PDB entry 5FAL | X-ray diffraction, 1.86 A resolution | chain A

== Chain A ==
Molecule: Hydroxycinnamoyl-CoA shikimate/quinate hydroxycinnamoyltransferase 2
Source organism: Panicum virgatum
UniProt: R9RYW2 (R9RYW2_PANVG); residue numbers follow UniProt; this construct covers 1-446
Amino-acid sequence (448 residues; each row starts with the number of its first residue; numbers below 1 keep their minus sign (Gly-1 is residue -1)):
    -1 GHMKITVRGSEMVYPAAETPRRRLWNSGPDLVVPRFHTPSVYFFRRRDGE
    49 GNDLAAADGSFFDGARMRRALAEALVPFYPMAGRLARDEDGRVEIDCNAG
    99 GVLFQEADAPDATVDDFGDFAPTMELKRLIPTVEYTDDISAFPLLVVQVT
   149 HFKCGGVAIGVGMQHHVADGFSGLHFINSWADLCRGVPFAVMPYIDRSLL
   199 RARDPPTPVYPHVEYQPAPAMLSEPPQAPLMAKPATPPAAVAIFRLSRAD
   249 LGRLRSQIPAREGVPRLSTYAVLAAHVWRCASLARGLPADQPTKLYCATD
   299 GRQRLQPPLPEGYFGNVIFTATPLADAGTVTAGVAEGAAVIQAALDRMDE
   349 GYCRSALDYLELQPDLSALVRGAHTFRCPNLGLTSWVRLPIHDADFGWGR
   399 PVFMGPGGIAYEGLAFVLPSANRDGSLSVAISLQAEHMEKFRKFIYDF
Unresolved in the structure: -1, 222-233
Sequence notes: expression tag (-1 to 0); conflict Arg19 (Unk in R9RYW2)
Ligand contacts:
  - coenzyme A (COA): Asp167, Gly168, Phe169, Arg253, Arg264, Ser266, Thr267, Tyr268, Cys295, Ala296, Thr297, Asp298, Gln301, Arg302, Ile316, Leu343, Thr382, Ser383, Trp384, Val385, Arg386, Leu387
  - SKT ((3R,4R,5R)-5-[(E)-3-(4-hydroxyphenyl)prop-2-enoyl]oxy-3,4-bis(oxidanyl)cyclohexene-1-carboxylic acid): Val31, Pro32, Thr36, Ser38, Met161, His163, Asp167, Gly168, Gly171, Leu172, Ile175, Ala296, Ile316, Arg369, Phe374, Thr382, Trp384, Met402, Leu412, Phe414
From the paper describing this entry:
  - binding site for SKT: Ser38, Tyr40, His163, Arg369, Thr382, Trp384
  - catalytic residues: His163 (citing earlier work)
  - conformationally variable residues (side-chain flip): His163

== In short ==
Ligands of chain A: coenzyme A and compound SKT. From the paper: the catalytic residue His163; a binding site
for SKT at Ser38, Tyr40 and His163 among others.
Chain A is Hydroxycinnamoyl-CoA shikimate/quinate hydroxycinnamoyltransferase 2 (Panicum virgatum); the
structure, Crystal structure of PvHCT in complex with CoA and p-coumaroyl-shikimate, was determined by X-ray
diffraction together with 5FAN from the same study.
